PDB entry 4M0P | X-ray diffraction, 2.11 A resolution | chains A and B

== Chain A (and B) ==
Protein: Ribose-phosphate pyrophosphokinase 1
From: Homo sapiens
Notes: EC 2.7.6.1; chain B of this document is another copy of the same molecule, construct and numbering; everything in this record applies to it too
UniProtKB: P60891 (PRPS1_HUMAN); residue numbers follow UniProt; this construct covers 1-318
Chain sequence (326 residues; numbered 1 to 326; the number before each row is that of its first residue):
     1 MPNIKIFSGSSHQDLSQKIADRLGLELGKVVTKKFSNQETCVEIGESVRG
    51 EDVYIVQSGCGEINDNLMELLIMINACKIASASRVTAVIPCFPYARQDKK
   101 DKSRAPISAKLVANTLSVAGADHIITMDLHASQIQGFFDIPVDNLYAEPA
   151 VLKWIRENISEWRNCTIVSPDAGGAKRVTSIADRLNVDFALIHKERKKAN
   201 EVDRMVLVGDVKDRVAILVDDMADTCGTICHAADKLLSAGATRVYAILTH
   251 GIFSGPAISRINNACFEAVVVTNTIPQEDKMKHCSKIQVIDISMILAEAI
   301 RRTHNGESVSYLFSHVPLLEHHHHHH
Not modelled in the structure: 1-2, 196-202, 314-326 (chain B: 1-2, 196-202, 318-326)
Construct notes: engineered mutation Thr115 (Met in P60891); expression tag (319-326)
Curated features (UniProtKB/Swiss-Prot):
  - region: Lys212 to Gly227 (Binding of phosphoribosylpyrophosphate)
  - binding site (ATP): Arg96 to Asp101, His130
  - binding site (Mg(2+)): Asp128, His130, Asp139, Asp143
  - natural variant: Ser16 (S16P: Found in patients with phosphoribosyl pyrophosphate synthetase I deficiency), Glu43 (E43D: In CMTX5), Asp52 (D52H: In PRPS1 superactivity), Asp65 (D65N: In DFNX1), Ala87 (A87T: In DFNX1), Asn114 (N114S: In PRPS1 superactivity), Thr115 (M115T: In CMTX5; this construct carries the variant), Leu129 (L129I: In PRPS1 superactivity), Gln133 (Q133P: In ARTS), Val142 (V142L: Found in a patient with an intermediate phenotype between ARTS and PRPS1 superactivity), Leu152 (L152P: In ARTS), Asp183 (D183H: In PRPS1 superactivity), 7 further natural variant entries in UniProt
  - mutagenesis: Ser132 (S132A: Reduces catalytic activity; S132F: No effect on catalytic activity), Asn144 (N144H: No effect on catalytic activity), Tyr146 (Y146F: No effect on catalytic activity; Y146M: Reduces catalytic activity)
From the paper describing this entry:
  - mutagenesis - F35A, K99A, H130A, K194A, R196A: abolished catalytic activity
  - disease-associated variants - D183H, A190V, H193L, H193Q: increased catalytic activity (citing earlier work)
  - catalytic residues: Lys99 (proposed by the authors, not directly observed)
  - disease-associated variants - E43T, D65N, Q133P: decreased catalytic activity (citing earlier work)
  - disease-associated variants - D52H: decreased binding to ADP (citing earlier work)
  - disease-associated variants - G306R: decreased catalytic activity (proposed by the authors, not directly observed)

== How chain A and chain B interact ==
Pairs across the interface (88):
  Phe35(A) with Arg96(B); Gln97(B)
  Ser36(A) with Ser254(B), hydrogen bond; Gly255(B), hydrogen bond (side chain-backbone)
  Asn37(A) with Arg96(B), hydrogen bond; Asp224(B); Ile252(B); Ser254(B), hydrogen bond (backbone-side chain)
  Gln38(A) with Gly61(B); Glu62(B); Ile63(B); Asn64(B)
  Glu39(A) with Ile63(B); Tyr94(B), hydrogen bond (side chain-backbone); Arg96(B), salt bridge; Gln97(B)
  Thr40(A) with Asn64(B), hydrogen bond; Tyr94(B), hydrogen bond (backbone-side chain); Gln97(B), hydrogen bond (backbone-side chain)
  Val42(A) with Pro106(B)
  Glu43(A) with Ser103(B), hydrogen bond; Ala105(B)
  Ile44(A) with Arg104(B)
  Gly45(A) with Arg104(B)
  Glu46(A) with Arg104(B), hydrogen bond (backbone-side chain)
  Ser47(A) with Arg104(B)
  Gly61(A) with Gln38(B)
  Glu62(A) with Gln38(B); Glu62(B); Asp65(B)
  Ile63(A) with Asn37(B); Gln38(B); Glu39(B)
  Asn64(A) with Gln38(B); Thr40(B); Asn64(B); Asp65(B), hydrogen bond; Met68(B)
  Asp65(A) with Glu62(B); Asn64(B)
  Leu67(A) with Met68(B), hydrophobic
  Met68(A) with Asn64(B); Leu67(B), hydrophobic
  Leu71(A) with Leu111(B)
  Ile72(A) with Tyr94(B), hydrophobic; Pro106(B), hydrophobic; Ser108(B); Leu111(B)
  Asn75(A) with Ile107(B)
  Ala76(A) with Pro106(B)
  Ile79(A) with Lys100(B), hydrogen bond (backbone-side chain); Ala105(B); Ile107(B)
  Ala80(A) with Arg104(B)
  Tyr94(A) with Glu39(B); Thr40(B), hydrogen bond (side chain-backbone); Ile72(B), hydrophobic
  Gln97(A) with Phe35(B); Thr40(B), hydrogen bond (side chain-backbone); Cys41(B)
  Lys100(A) with Ile79(B), hydrogen bond (side chain-backbone)
  Ser103(A) with Glu43(B)
  Arg104(A) with Glu43(B); Ile44(B), hydrogen bond (backbone-backbone); Gly45(B); Glu46(B), hydrogen bond (side chain-backbone); Ser47(B)
  Ala105(A) with Ile79(B)
  Pro106(A) with Val42(B); Ile72(B), hydrophobic; Asn75(B); Ala76(B)
  Ile107(A) with Asn75(B); Ile79(B)
  Ser108(A) with Ile72(B)
  Leu111(A) with Met68(B), hydrophobic; Ala119(B), hydrophobic
  Thr115(A) with Thr115(B)
  Val118(A) with Asn114(B); Val118(B), hydrophobic
  Ala119(A) with Leu111(B), hydrophobic
  Asp224(A) with Ser36(B); Asn37(B)
  Thr225(A) with Ser36(B)
  Ile252(A) with Asn37(B)
  Ser254(A) with Ser36(B), hydrogen bond (side chain-backbone); Asn37(B)
  Gly255(A) with Ser36(B)
Also at the interface, not in a pair above, chain A (45 interface residues in all): Lys34, Asn114
Also at the interface, not in a pair above, chain B (47 interface residues in all): Leu71, Ala80, Pro93, Thr225

== Summary ==
The interface between chain A and chain B involves 45 residues on one side and 47 on the other; the contacts
include 18 hydrogen bonds and 1 salt bridge. Polar contacts include Glu39(A)-Arg96(B), Ser36(A)-Ser254(B) and
Ser36(A)-Gly255(B). The paper reports the catalytic residue Lys99(A); F35A, K99A and H130A of chain A, among
others, abolish catalytic activity; 14 substitutions were tested in all.
Both chains are Ribose-phosphate pyrophosphokinase 1 (Homo sapiens). Entry 4M0P (Crystal structure of human
PRS1 M115T mutant) was determined by X-ray diffraction (same publication as 4LYG, 4LZN, 4LZO, 4M0U and 3S5J).
